PDB entry 3KIH | X-ray diffraction, 2.49 A resolution | chains B and E of the 5 polymer chains in the assembly

Chain B (and E):
Molecule: 5-bladed beta-propeller lectin
From: synthetic construct
Notes: chain E of this document is another copy of the same molecule, construct and numbering; everything in this record applies to it too
Sequence (97 residues; numbered 1 to 97; the number before each row is that of its first residue):
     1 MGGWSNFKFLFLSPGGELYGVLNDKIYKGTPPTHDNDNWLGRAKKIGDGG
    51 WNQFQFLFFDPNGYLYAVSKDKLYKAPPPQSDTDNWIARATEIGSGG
Unresolved in the structure: 1-2 (chain E: 1-2, 35-36, 95-97)
Residues lining bound ligands: GDL (2-(acetylamido)-2-deoxy-D-glucono-1,5-lactone): I46, G47, D48, G49, G50, W51, Q53, F54, D82, T83, D84, N85, W86, I87

Interface between chain B and chain E:
Pairs across the interface (12):
  G94(B) - S81(E)
  G94(B) - D82(E)
  S95(B) - S81(E)
  S95(B) - D82(E)
  S95(B) - T83(E)
  G96(B) - K28(E)
  G96(B) - K44(E)  hydrogen bond (backbone-side chain)
  G96(B) - Q80(E)
  G96(B) - S81(E)  hydrogen bond (backbone-backbone)
  G96(B) - D82(E)
  G97(B) - K44(E)
  G97(B) - Q80(E)
Interface residues without a listed pair, chain B (6 interface residues in all): D71, I93

In short:
Chain B and chain E each contribute 6 residues to their interface; the contacts include 2 hydrogen bonds.
Among the polar pairs are G96(B)-K44(E) and G96(B)-S81(E). Chain B binds compound GDL.
Chain B and chain E are both 5-bladed beta-propeller lectin (synthetic construct); the structure, The crystal
structures of two fragments truncated from 5-bladed beta-propeller lectin, tachylectin-2 (Lib2-D2-15), was
determined by X-ray diffraction (same publication as 3KIF).
